Entry 6HLI (X-ray diffraction, 2.38 A resolution); this record covers chains A and B.

[Chain A]
Name: NADH-quinone oxidoreductase subunit E
Source organism: Aquifex aeolicus VF5
Notes: EC 1.6.5.11
Reference sequence: O66842 (NUOE_AQUAE); numbering as in UniProt (aligned over 1-160)
Sequence (160 residues; each row starts with the number of its first residue):
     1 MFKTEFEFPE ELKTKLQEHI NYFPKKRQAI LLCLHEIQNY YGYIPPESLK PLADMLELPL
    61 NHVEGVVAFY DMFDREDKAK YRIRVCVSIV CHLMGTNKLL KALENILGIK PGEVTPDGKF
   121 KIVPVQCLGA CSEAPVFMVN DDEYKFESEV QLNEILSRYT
Disordered / not traced: 1-5
Metal / ion sites: 2Fe-2S cluster Fe: Cys86, Cys91, Cys127, Cys131
Ligand contacts: 2Fe-2S cluster (FES): Cys86, Ser88, Ile89, Val90, Cys91, Cys127, Leu128, Gly129, Ala130, Cys131, Val136
Swiss-Prot annotation at these positions:
  - binding site ([2Fe-2S] cluster): Cys86, Cys91, Cys127, Cys131

[Chain B]
Name: NADH-quinone oxidoreductase subunit F
Source organism: Aquifex aeolicus VF5
Notes: EC 1.6.5.11
Reference sequence: O66841 (NUOF_AQUAE); residues 1-426 here = UniProt positions 1-426
Sequence (434 residues; each row starts with the number of its first residue):
     1 MRSYPAIPRI YAETTLNMLL KRAKKPRVHS IDEYLKDGGY QALEKALNMS PEEIIDWVDK
    61 STLRGRGGAG FPTGKKWKFA VQNPGPRYFI CNADESEPGT FKDRIIIERD PHLLIEGIII
   121 SSYAIGANEA YIYIRGEYPA GYYILRDAIE EAKKKGFLGK NILGSGFDLE IYVARGAGAY
   181 ICGEETALIE SLEGKRGHPR LKPPYPVQKG LWGKPTVVNN VETIANVPFI ISMGWEEYRY
   241 IGPSDYAGPK LFPVSGKVKK PGVYELPMNT TLREVIFKYA GGTLGNKKVK AVFSGALDCF
   301 SSEELDIPMD YSPLGFGGTG TVIVLTEEDD IVEAALKIAE FYEHETCGQC TPCRVGCYEQ
   361 ANLLEKIYKG EATEQDWEGF DFVNRNIQPT SICGLGAVAG RLIRQTLEKF PEEWEKYRKK
   421 SASLPLAGHH HHHH
Disordered / not traced: 1, 419-434
Construct notes: expression tag (427-434)
Metal / ion sites: 4Fe-4S cluster Fe: Cys347, Cys350, Cys353, Cys393
Ligand contacts:
  - FMN (flavin mononucleotide): Gly65, Arg66, Gly67, Gly68, Lys76, Asn92, Asp94, Glu95, Ser96, Tyr180, Ile181, Gly183, Glu184, Glu185, Val218, Asn219, Asn220, Thr223, Gly394, Leu395
  - NAD (nicotinamide-adenine-dinucleotide): Gly67, Gly68, Ala69, Phe71, Lys76, Phe79, Glu95, Ser96, Glu97, Thr100, Asp103, Tyr180, Glu185, Tyr205, Pro206, Val207, Val218, Asn220, Leu297, Gly318, Thr319, Gly394
  - 4Fe-4S cluster (SF4): Ile181, Pro199, Thr346, Cys347, Gly348, Gln349, Cys350, Cys353, Ser391, Ile392, Cys393, Leu395, Gly396
Swiss-Prot annotation at these positions:
  - binding site (NAD(+)): Gly65 to Gly74
  - binding site (FMN): Gly176 to Thr223
  - binding site ([4Fe-4S] cluster): Cys347, Cys350, Cys353, Cys393

[How chain A and chain B interact]
Pairs across the interface (104):
  Tyr22(A) - Arg146(B)
  Tyr22(A) - Ile171(B)
  Tyr22(A) - Tyr172(B)
  Tyr22(A) - Val173(B)  hydrogen bond (side chain-backbone)
  Phe23(A) - Tyr131(B)  hydrophobic
  Phe23(A) - Tyr172(B)  hydrophobic
  Phe23(A) - Val173(B)
  Pro24(A) - Glu129(B)
  Pro24(A) - Tyr131(B)
  Pro24(A) - Tyr172(B)
  Lys25(A) - Trp212(B)
  Arg27(A) - Glu193(B)
  Arg27(A) - Gly194(B)
  Arg27(A) - Trp212(B)
  Gln28(A) - Tyr131(B)  hydrogen bond
  Gln28(A) - Leu192(B)  hydrogen bond (side chain-backbone)
  Gln28(A) - Trp212(B)
  Ile30(A) - Gly194(B)
  Leu31(A) - Tyr133(B)
  Leu31(A) - Arg175(B)
  Leu31(A) - Ser191(B)
  Leu32(A) - Tyr142(B)
  Leu32(A) - Arg175(B)
  His35(A) - Arg175(B)
  His35(A) - Gly176(B)  hydrogen bond (side chain-backbone)
  His35(A) - Ala177(B)
  His62(A) - Gly194(B)  hydrogen bond (side chain-backbone)
  His62(A) - Lys195(B)
  Phe69(A) - Ala179(B)  hydrophobic
  Phe69(A) - Ile181(B)  hydrophobic
  Phe69(A) - Arg196(B)
  Phe69(A) - Gly197(B)
  Phe69(A) - His198(B)
  Tyr70(A) - Ala177(B)
  Tyr70(A) - Ala179(B)  hydrophobic
  Tyr70(A) - Cys182(B)  hydrophobic
  Tyr70(A) - Ser191(B)  hydrogen bond
  Tyr70(A) - Lys195(B)  hydrogen bond (side chain-backbone)
  Tyr70(A) - Arg196(B)
  Tyr70(A) - Gly197(B)  hydrogen bond (side chain-backbone)
  Asp71(A) - Ala177(B)  hydrogen bond (backbone-backbone)
  Asp71(A) - Gly178(B)
  Asp71(A) - His344(B)  salt bridge
  Met72(A) - Gly136(B)
  Met72(A) - Glu137(B)
  Met72(A) - Ala177(B)  hydrogen bond (backbone-backbone)
  Met72(A) - Gly178(B)
  Phe73(A) - Ala177(B)  hydrophobic
  Val87(A) - Lys337(B)  hydrogen bond (backbone-side chain)
  Ile89(A) - Pro98(B)  hydrophobic
  Ile89(A) - Phe293(B)  hydrophobic
  Ile89(A) - Ala334(B)
  Ile89(A) - Lys337(B)
  Ile89(A) - Ile338(B)  hydrophobic
  Val90(A) - Ser255(B)
  Val90(A) - Gly256(B)
  Val90(A) - Ile323(B)  hydrophobic
  His92(A) - Glu333(B)  salt bridge
  His92(A) - Lys337(B)
  Leu93(A) - Lys257(B)
  Leu93(A) - Leu325(B)  hydrophobic
  Leu93(A) - Asp329(B)
  Met94(A) - Gly256(B)
  Met94(A) - Lys257(B)
  Met94(A) - Leu284(B)  hydrophobic
  Gln126(A) - Phe341(B)
  Gln126(A) - His344(B)
  Gln126(A) - Glu345(B)
  Cys127(A) - Glu97(B)
  Cys127(A) - Pro98(B)  hydrophobic
  Cys127(A) - Gly99(B)
  Cys127(A) - Arg135(B)  hydrogen bond (backbone-side chain)
  Leu128(A) - Arg104(B)
  Leu128(A) - Arg135(B)
  Leu128(A) - Glu137(B)
  Leu128(A) - Tyr138(B)
  Gly129(A) - Thr100(B)
  Gly129(A) - Phe101(B)
  Gly129(A) - Arg104(B)  hydrogen bond (backbone-side chain)
  Gly129(A) - Arg135(B)
  Gly129(A) - Tyr138(B)  hydrogen bond (backbone-side chain)
  Ala130(A) - Phe101(B)
  Ala130(A) - Arg104(B)
  Cys131(A) - Gly99(B)  hydrogen bond (side chain-backbone)
  Cys131(A) - Phe101(B)
  Cys131(A) - Ser255(B)
  Ser132(A) - Ile10(B)
  Ser132(A) - Phe101(B)
  Ser132(A) - Ser255(B)
  Ser132(A) - Pro261(B)
  Ser132(A) - Gly262(B)
  Glu133(A) - Pro8(B)
  Glu133(A) - Arg9(B)
  Glu133(A) - Ile10(B)
  Met138(A) - Glu137(B)
  Met138(A) - Pro139(B)
  Asp141(A) - Pro5(B)
  Asp141(A) - Pro139(B)
  Asp141(A) - Tyr143(B)
  Asp142(A) - Pro5(B)
  Asp142(A) - Ala6(B)  hydrogen bond (side chain-backbone)
  Glu143(A) - Ala6(B)  hydrogen bond (backbone-backbone)
  Glu143(A) - Pro8(B)
  Glu143(A) - Arg104(B)  salt bridge
Other interface residues (no listed pair), chain A (38 interface residues in all): Gly65, Val66, Ser88, Tyr144
Other interface residues (no listed pair), chain B (66 interface residues in all): Ile7, Tyr11, Ser96, Ala174, Val254, Val324, Glu340, Cys347

[In short]
38 residues of chain A and 66 residues of chain B are in contact; the contacts include 17 hydrogen bonds and 3
salt bridges. Polar pairs include Asp71(A)-His344(B), His92(A)-Glu333(B) and Glu143(A)-Arg104(B). Chain A
binds 2Fe-2S cluster. Chain B binds 4Fe-4S cluster, flavin mononucleotide and NAD.
Chain A is NADH-quinone oxidoreductase subunit E and chain B is NADH-quinone oxidoreductase subunit F, both
from Aquifex aeolicus VF5; the structure, wild-type NuoEF from Aquifex aeolicus - reduced form bound to NAD+,
was determined by X-ray diffraction, deposited together with 6HL2, 6HL3, 6HL4, 6HLA, 6HLJ, 6HLM and 4 further
entries.
